PDB entry 4XKE | X-ray diffraction, 2.36 A resolution | chains B and D of the 6 polymer chains in the assembly

[Chain B (and D)]
Name: Hemagglutinin HA2 chain
Source organism: Influenza A virus
Notes: chain D of this document is another copy of the same molecule, construct and numbering; everything in this record applies to it too
Chain sequence (180 residues; numbered 1 to 180; the number before each row is that of its first residue):
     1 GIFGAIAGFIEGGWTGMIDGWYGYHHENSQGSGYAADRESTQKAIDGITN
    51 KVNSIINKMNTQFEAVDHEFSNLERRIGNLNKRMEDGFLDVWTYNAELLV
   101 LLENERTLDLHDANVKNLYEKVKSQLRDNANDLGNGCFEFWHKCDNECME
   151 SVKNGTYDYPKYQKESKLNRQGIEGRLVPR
Disordered / not traced: 174-180
Disulfides: C144-C148

[Interface between chain B and chain D]
Contacting residue pairs (42; chain B residue first):
  F3(B) - F3(D)  hydrophobic
  K58(B) - Y94(D)
  K58(B) - E97(D)  salt bridge
  K58(B) - L101(D)
  M59(B) - Y94(D)
  T61(B) - D90(D)  hydrogen bond
  E64(B) - R83(D)  hydrogen bond (backbone-side chain)
  A65(B) - R83(D)
  V66(B) - N79(D)
  V66(B) - R83(D)
  H68(B) - R76(D)
  E69(B) - R76(D)  hydrogen bond (backbone-side chain)
  F70(B) - R76(D)
  E74(B) - R76(D)  salt bridge
  I77(B) - I77(D)  hydrophobic
  L80(B) - L80(D)  hydrophobic
  N81(B) - L80(D)
  N81(B) - R83(D)  hydrogen bond
  M84(B) - L80(D)
  M84(B) - M84(D)
  E85(B) - R83(D)  salt bridge
  F88(B) - M84(D)
  F88(B) - G87(D)
  F88(B) - F88(D)
  V91(B) - V91(D)  hydrophobic
  W92(B) - V91(D)  hydrophobic
  W92(B) - Y94(D)  hydrophobic
  N95(B) - Y94(D)
  L99(B) - Y94(D)
  L99(B) - L98(D)  hydrophobic
  L102(B) - L102(D)  hydrophobic
  E103(B) - L102(D)
  R106(B) - L102(D)
  R106(B) - E105(D)  salt bridge
  R106(B) - R106(D)
  A113(B) - I2(D)
  N117(B) - I2(D)
  N117(B) - F3(D)
  E120(B) - K116(D)  salt bridge
  R127(B) - N131(D)  hydrogen bond
  R127(B) - D132(D)  hydrogen bond (side chain-backbone)
  Q163(B) - Q171(D)
Also at the interface, not in a pair above, chain B (32 interface residues in all): S54, F63, L110
Also at the interface, not in a pair above, chain D (26 interface residues in all): G4, K82, N95

[Summary]
Chain B and chain D form an interface of 32 and 26 residues respectively; the contacts include 6 hydrogen
bonds and 5 salt bridges. Among the polar pairs are K58(B)-E97(D), E74(B)-R76(D) and E85(B)-R83(D).
Both chains are Hemagglutinin HA2 chain (Influenza A virus). Entry 4XKE (Crystal structure of hemagglutinin
from Taiwan (2013) H6N1 influenza virus in complex with 3'-SLN) was determined by X-ray diffraction, deposited
together with 4XKD, 4XKG and 4XKF.
